6LHK - chains C and D of the 4 polymer chains in the assembly; structure by electron microscopy, 2.65 A resolution.

# Chain C
Name: VP3 protein
Organism: Coxsackievirus A16
Notes: EC 3.4.22.29, 3.6.1.15, 3.4.22.28, 2.7.7.48
Reference sequence: A0A2R4NBT3 (A0A2R4NBT3_9ENTO); residues 1-242 here correspond to UniProt positions 324-565 (UniProt number = residue number + 323)
Chain sequence (242 residues; numbered 1 to 242; the number before each row is that of its first residue):
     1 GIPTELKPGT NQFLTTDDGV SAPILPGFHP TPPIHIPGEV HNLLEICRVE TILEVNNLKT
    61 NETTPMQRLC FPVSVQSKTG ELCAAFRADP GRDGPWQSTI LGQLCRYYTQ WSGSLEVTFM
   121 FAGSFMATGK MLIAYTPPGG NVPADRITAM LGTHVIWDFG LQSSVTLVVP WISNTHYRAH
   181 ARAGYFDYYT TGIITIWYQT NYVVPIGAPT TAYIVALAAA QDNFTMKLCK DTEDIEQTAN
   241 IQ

# Chain D
Name: VP4 protein
Organism: Coxsackievirus A16
Reference sequence: A5HX42 (A5HX42_9ENTO); residues 1-69 here = UniProt positions 1-69
Chain sequence (69 residues; each row starts with the number of its first residue):
     1 MGSQVSTQRS GSHENSNSAS EGSTINYTTI NYYKDAYAAS AGRQDMSQDP KKFTDPVMDV
    61 IHEMAPPLK
Unresolved in the structure: 1-12

# Interface between chain C and chain D
Contacting residue pairs - 37 pairs, chain C then chain D:
  Asp18(C) with Ser40(D); Ala41(D), hydrogen bond (side chain-backbone); Gly42(D)
  Gly19(C) with Ser40(D)
  Val20(C) with Ile30(D); Asn31(D); Tyr32(D), hydrophobic; Tyr33(D), hydrophobic; Ala38(D)
  Ser21(C) with Tyr33(D); Ala38(D)
  Ala22(C) with Tyr33(D)
  Pro23(C) with Tyr33(D); Asp35(D); Tyr37(D); Ala38(D)
  Ile24(C) with Tyr37(D)
  Leu25(C) with Asp35(D); Tyr37(D), hydrogen bond (backbone-side chain)
  Pro26(C) with Asp35(D)
  Gly27(C) with Asp35(D)
  Phe28(C) with Asn17(D), hydrogen bond (backbone-side chain)
  His29(C) with Ser16(D)
  Pro30(C) with Asn17(D)
  Gly38(C) with Phe53(D)
  Glu39(C) with Lys52(D), hydrogen bond (backbone-side chain)
  Val40(C) with Phe53(D), hydrophobic
  His41(C) with Ser47(D)
  Asn42(C) with Gln48(D), hydrogen bond
  Glu45(C) with Gln48(D); Asp49(D), hydrogen bond (side chain-backbone); Phe53(D)
  Arg48(C) with Pro50(D); Thr54(D)
  Val49(C) with Phe53(D), hydrophobic
  Gln162(C) with Pro67(D); Leu68(D)
Interface residues without a listed pair, chain C (23 interface residues in all): Leu44
Interface residues without a listed pair, chain D (28 interface residues in all): Asn15, Ser18, Ser23, Lys34, Ala39, Pro66, Lys69

# In short
Chain C and chain D form an interface of 23 and 28 residues respectively, with 6 hydrogen bonds. Among the
polar pairs are Asp18(C)-Ala41(D), Leu25(C)-Tyr37(D) and Phe28(C)-Asn17(D).
Here chain C is VP3 protein and chain D is VP4 protein, both from Coxsackievirus A16. Entry 6LHK (The cryo-EM
structure of coxsackievirus A16 mature virion in complex with Fab 18A7) was determined by electron microscopy
(same publication as 6LHA, 6LHB, 6LHC, 6LHL, 6LHO and 6LHP).
